2XER - chain A; structure by X-ray diffraction, 2.95 A resolution.

Chain A:
Molecule: PAT1 homolog 1
Organism: Homo sapiens
Notes: fragment: c-terminal domain, residues 517-767
UniProt: Q86TB9 (PATL1_HUMAN); numbering as in UniProt; present here: 517-665, 674-767
Chain sequence (248 residues; numbered 512 to 767; 8 numbers in that range are skipped by the numbering (no residue carries them; nothing is unmodelled there); the number before each row is that of its first residue):
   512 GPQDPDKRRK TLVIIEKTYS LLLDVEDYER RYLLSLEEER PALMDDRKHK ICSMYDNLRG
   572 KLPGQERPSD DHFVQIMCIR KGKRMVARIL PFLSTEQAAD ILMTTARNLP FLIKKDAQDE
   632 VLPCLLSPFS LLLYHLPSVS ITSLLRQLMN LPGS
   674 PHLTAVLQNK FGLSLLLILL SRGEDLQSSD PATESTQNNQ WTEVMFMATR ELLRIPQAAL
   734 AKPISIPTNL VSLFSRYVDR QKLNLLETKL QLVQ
Not modelled in the structure: 512-516, 573-577, 704-708, 767
Construct notes: expression tag (512-516); engineered mutation Gly-664 (Gln in Q86TB9)
Swiss-Prot annotation at these positions:
  - mutagenesis: Arg-519 (R519A: In mut1; Abolishes RNA-binding, localization to P-body and interaction with the decapping machinery; when associated with A-520; A-591; A-595; A-625 and A-626), Arg-520 (R520A: In mut1; Abolishes RNA-binding, localization to P-body and interaction with the decapping machinery; when associated with A-519; A-591; A-595; A-625 and A-626), Leu-523 (L523A: In mut2; Abolishes interaction with the decapping machinery and localization to P-body; when associated with A-527; A-530 and S-534), Glu-527 (E527A: In mut2; Abolishes interaction with the decapping machinery and localization to P-body; when associated with S-523; A-530 and S-534), Tyr-530 (Y530A: In mut2; Abolishes interaction with the decapping machinery and localization to P-body; when associated with S-523; A-527 and S-534), Leu-534 (L534S: In mut2; Abolishes interaction with the decapping machinery and localization to P-body; when associated with S-523; A-527 and A-530), Tyr-539 to Asp-557 (In mut3; does not affect neither RNA-binding,interaction with the decapping machinery, nor localization to P-body), Arg-591 (R591A: In mut1; Abolishes RNA-binding, localization to P-body and interaction with the decapping machinery; when associated with A-519; A-520; A-595; A-625 and A-626), Arg-595 (R595A: In mut1; Abolishes RNA-binding, localization to P-body and interaction with the decapping machinery; when associated with A-519; A-520; A-591; A-625 and A-626), Lys-625 (K625A: In mut1; Abolishes RNA-binding, localization to P-body and interaction with the decapping machinery; when associated with A-519; A-520; A-591; A-595 and A-626), Lys-626 (K626A: In mut1; Abolishes RNA-binding, localization to P-body and interaction with the decapping machinery; when associated with A-519; A-520; A-591; A-595 and A-625)

Summary:
UniProt lists 10 mutagenesis sites.
Chain A is PAT1 homolog 1 (Homo sapiens); the structure, Human PatL1 C-terminal domain (loop variant with
sulfates), was determined by X-ray diffraction, deposited together with 2XEQ and 2XES.
